5ZCC - chain A; structure by X-ray diffraction, 1.70 A resolution.

# Chain A
Protein: Alpha-glucosidase
Source organism: Bacillus sp
Notes: engineered mutation(s): E256Q
Sequence (555 residues; row label = number of the first residue in the row):
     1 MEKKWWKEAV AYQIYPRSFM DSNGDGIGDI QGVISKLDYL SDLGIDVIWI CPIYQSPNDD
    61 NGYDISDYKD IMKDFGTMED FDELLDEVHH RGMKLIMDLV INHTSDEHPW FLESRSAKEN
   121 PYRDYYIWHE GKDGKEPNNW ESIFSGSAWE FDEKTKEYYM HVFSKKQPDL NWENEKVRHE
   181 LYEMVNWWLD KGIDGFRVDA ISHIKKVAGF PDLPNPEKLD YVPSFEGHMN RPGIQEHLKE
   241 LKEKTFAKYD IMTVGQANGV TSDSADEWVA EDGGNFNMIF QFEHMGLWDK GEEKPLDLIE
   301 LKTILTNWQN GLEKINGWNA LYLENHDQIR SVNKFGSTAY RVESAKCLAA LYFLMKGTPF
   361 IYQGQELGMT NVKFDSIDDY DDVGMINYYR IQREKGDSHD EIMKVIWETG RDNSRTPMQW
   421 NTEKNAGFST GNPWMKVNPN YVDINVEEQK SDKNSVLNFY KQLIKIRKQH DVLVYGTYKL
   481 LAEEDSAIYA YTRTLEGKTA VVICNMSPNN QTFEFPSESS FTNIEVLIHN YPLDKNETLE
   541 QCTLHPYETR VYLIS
Not modelled in the structure: 1-3, 289-293, 518-519
Metal / ion sites: Ca2+ site 1: Asp-21, Asn-23, Asp-25, Ile-27, Asp-29; Ca2+ site 2 near Glu-173 (its only coordinating residue here); Ca2+ site 3: Asp-534, Glu-537, Thr-543

# Summary
Asp-21, Asn-23, Asp-25, Ile-27 and Asp-29 form the Ca2+ site 1. Asp-534, Glu-537 and Thr-543 form the Ca2+
site 3.
Chain A is Alpha-glucosidase (Bacillus sp); the structure, Crystal structure of Alpha-glucosidase in complex
with maltose, was determined by X-ray diffraction, deposited together with 5ZCB, 5ZCD and 5ZCE.
